Entry 6E6T (X-ray diffraction, 1.60 A resolution); this record covers chain A.

# Chain A
Protein: NcmC
From: Saccharothrix syringae
UniProtKB: A0A1X9WEN9 (A0A1X9WEN9_9PSEU); residues 1-272 here = UniProt positions 1-272
Sequence (275 residues; numbered -2 to 272; the number before each row is that of its first residue; numbers below 1 keep their minus sign (Ser-2 is residue -2)):
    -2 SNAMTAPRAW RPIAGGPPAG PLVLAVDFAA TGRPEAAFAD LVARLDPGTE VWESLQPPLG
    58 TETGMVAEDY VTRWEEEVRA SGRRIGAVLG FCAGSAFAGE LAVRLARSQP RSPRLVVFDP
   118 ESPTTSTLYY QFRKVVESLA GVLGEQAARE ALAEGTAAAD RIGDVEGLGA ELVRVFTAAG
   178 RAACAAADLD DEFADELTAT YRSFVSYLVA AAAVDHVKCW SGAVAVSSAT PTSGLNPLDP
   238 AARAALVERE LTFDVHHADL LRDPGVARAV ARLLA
Unresolved in the structure: -2 to 4, 15-16
Sequence notes: expression tag (-2 to 0)
Glycans and other covalent adducts: cerulenin, bound form (HVV) linked to Cys89
Residues lining bound ligands: cerulenin, bound form (HVV; (4S,5R)-4,5-dihydroxy-5-[(3E,6E)-octa-3,6-dien-1-yl]pyrrolidin-2-one): Arg30, Pro31, Glu32, Phe88, Ala90, Gln128, Lys131, Val132, Ser135, Phe201, Leu205, His254

# In short
Cerulenin, bound form is covalently linked to Cys89.
Chain A is NcmC (Saccharothrix syringae); the structure, Dieckmann cyclase, NcmC, bound to cerulenin, was
determined by X-ray diffraction, deposited together with 6E6U.
